Entry 3VOF (X-ray diffraction, 1.60 A resolution); this record covers chain A.

[Chain A]
Name: Cellobiohydrolase
From: Coprinopsis cinerea
Notes: EC 3.2.1.91
Reference sequence: B7X9Z2 (B7X9Z2_COPCI); residues 1-384 here correspond to UniProt positions 20-403 (UniProt number = residue number + 19)
Sequence (395 residues; each row starts with the number of its first residue):
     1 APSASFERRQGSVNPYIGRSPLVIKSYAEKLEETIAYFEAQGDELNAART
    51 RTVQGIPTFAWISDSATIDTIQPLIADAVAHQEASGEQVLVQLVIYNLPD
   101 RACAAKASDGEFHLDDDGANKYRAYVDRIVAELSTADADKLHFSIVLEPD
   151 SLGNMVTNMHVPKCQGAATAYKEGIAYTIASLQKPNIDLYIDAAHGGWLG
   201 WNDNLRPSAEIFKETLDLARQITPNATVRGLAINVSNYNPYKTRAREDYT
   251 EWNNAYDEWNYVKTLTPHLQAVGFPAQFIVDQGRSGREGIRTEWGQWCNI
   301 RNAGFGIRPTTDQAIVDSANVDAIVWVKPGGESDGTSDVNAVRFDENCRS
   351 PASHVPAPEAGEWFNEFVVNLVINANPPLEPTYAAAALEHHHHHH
Unresolved in the structure: 1-11, 384-395
Disulfides: Cys103-Cys164, Cys298-Cys348
Differences from the reference sequence: engineered mutation Ala102 (Asp121 in B7X9Z2); expression tag (385-395)
Small-molecule neighbours: beta-D-glucopyranose (BGC): Trp61, Ser63, Tyr96, Arg101, Ser108, Lys328, Pro329, Glu332, Ala360, Gly361

[Overview]
Chain A binds beta-D-glucopyranose.
Chain A is Cellobiohydrolase (Coprinopsis cinerea); the structure, Cellobiohydrolase mutant, CcCel6C D102A, in
the closed form, was determined by X-ray diffraction, deposited together with 3VOG, 3VOH, 3VOI and 3VOJ.
